8U0B - chain A; structure by X-ray diffraction, 2.10 A resolution.

Chain A:
Name: Phosphoprotein, Nucleoprotein chimera
From: Lyssavirus rabies
UniProtKB: chimeric construct of B9VMI2, Q5NU29: residues 1-52 from B9VMI2 (B9VMI2_9RHAB) positions 1-52 (same numbers); residues 60-509 from Q5NU29 positions 1-450 (UniProt number = residue number - 59)
Amino-acid sequence (517 residues; numbered 1 to 517; the number before each row is that of its first residue):
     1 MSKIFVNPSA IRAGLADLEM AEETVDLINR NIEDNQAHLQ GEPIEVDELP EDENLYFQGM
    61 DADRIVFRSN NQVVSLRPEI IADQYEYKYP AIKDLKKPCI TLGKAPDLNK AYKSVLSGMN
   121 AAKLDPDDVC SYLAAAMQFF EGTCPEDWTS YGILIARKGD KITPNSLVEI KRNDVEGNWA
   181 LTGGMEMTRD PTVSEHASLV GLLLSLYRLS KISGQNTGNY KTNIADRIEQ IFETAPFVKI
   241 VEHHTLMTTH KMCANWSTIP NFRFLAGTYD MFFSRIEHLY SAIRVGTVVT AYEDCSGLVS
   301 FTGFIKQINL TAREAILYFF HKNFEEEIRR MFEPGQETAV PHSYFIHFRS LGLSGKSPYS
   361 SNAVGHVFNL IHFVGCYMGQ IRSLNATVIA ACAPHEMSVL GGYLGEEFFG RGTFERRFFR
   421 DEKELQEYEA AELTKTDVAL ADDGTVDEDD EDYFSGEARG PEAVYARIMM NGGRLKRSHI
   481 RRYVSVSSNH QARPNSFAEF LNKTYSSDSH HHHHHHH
Unresolved in the structure: 1-2, 53-84, 411-458, 508-517
Sequence notes: conflict E48 (Asn in B9VMI2), S69 (Ala10 in Q5NU29), E448 (Ser389 in Q5NU29), Y453 (His394 in Q5NU29); linker (53-59); expression tag (510-517)
Reported in the primary citation:
  - contacts within the chain: E48-H490
  - conformationally variable residues (order/disorder transition, side-chain flip): I11 to A16, G41 to D52

Overview:
From the paper: conformational variability at I11 and G41; contacts within the chain involving E48 and H490.
Chain A is Phosphoprotein, Nucleoprotein chimera (Lyssavirus rabies); the structure, Crystal structure of
Lyssavirus rabies (Nishigahara strain) nucleoprotein in complex with phosphomimetic phosphoprotein S48E, was
determined by X-ray diffraction, deposited together with 8U0A.
